6T3B - chain A; structure by X-ray diffraction, 3.01 A resolution.

== Chain A ==
Protein: Phosphatidylinositol 4,5-bisphosphate 3-kinase catalytic subunit gamma isoform
From: Homo sapiens
Notes: EC 2.7.1.153, 2.7.11.1; fragment: amino acids 144-1102
UniProtKB: P48736 (PK3CG_HUMAN); residue numbers follow UniProt; this construct covers 144-1102
Sequence (966 residues; row label = number of the first residue in the row):
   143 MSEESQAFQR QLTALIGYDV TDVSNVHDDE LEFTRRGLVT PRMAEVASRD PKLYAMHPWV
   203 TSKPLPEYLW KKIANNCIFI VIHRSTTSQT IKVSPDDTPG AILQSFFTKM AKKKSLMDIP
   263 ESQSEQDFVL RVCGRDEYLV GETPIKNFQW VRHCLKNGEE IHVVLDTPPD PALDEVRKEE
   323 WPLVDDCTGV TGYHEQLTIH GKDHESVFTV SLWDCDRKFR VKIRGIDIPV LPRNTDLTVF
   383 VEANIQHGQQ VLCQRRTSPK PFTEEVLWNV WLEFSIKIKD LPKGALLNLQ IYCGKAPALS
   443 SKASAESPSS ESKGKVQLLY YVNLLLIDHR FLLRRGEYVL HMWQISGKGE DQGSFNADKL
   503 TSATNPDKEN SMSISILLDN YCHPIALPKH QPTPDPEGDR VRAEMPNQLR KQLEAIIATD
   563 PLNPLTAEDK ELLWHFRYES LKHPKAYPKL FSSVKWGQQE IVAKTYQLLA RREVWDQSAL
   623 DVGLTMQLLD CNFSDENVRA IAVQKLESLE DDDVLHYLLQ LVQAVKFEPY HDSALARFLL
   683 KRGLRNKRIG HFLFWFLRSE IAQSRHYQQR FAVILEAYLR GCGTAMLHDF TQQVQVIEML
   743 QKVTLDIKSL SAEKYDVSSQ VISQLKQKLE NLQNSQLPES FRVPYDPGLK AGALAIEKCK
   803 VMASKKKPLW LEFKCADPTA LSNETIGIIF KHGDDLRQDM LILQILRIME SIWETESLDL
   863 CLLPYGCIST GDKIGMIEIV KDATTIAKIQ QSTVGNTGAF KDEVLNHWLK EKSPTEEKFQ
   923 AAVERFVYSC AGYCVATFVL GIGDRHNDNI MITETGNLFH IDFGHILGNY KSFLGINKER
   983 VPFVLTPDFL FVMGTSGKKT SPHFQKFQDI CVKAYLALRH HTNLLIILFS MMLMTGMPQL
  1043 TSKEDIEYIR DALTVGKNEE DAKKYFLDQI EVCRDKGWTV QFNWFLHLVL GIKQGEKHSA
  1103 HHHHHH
Unresolved in the structure: 143-145, 227, 247-268, 321-351, 373-379, 436-458, 489-496, 532-543, 755-759, 894-902, 968-980, 1000-1001, 1040-1044, 1088-1108
Construct notes: initiating methionine (143); expression tag (1103-1108)
Ligand contacts: M9T (2-[(4-methoxy-2-methyl-phenyl)amino]-7-methyl-9-(4-oxidanylcyclohexyl)purin-8-one): M804, W812, I831, D841, Y867, I879, E880, I881, V882, A885, T887, D950, M953, F961, I963, D964
Swiss-Prot annotation at these positions:
  - region: V803 to K809 (G-loop), G943 to N951 (Catalytic loop), H962 to T988 (Activation loop)
  - binding site (ATP): G829 to L838, L864 to T872, F961 to L969
  - modified residue: T1024 (Phosphothreonine), S1101 (Phosphoserine)
  - natural variant: R1021 (R1021P: In IMD97), N1085 (N1085S: In IMD97)
  - mutagenesis: K833 (K833R: Loss of kinase activity. Loss of autophosphorylation. Reduced inflammatory reactions but no alterations in cardiac contractility), R947 (R947P: Abolishes protein and lipid kinase activity. Does not abolish interaction with GRK2), S1101 (S1101A/Q: Loss of autophosphorylation. No effect on phosphatidylinositol-4,5-bisphosphate 3-kinase activity)

== Overview ==
Bound to chain A: compound M9T. Curated annotation (UniProt) lists 28 ATP-binding residues and 3 mutagenesis
sites.
Chain A is Phosphatidylinositol 4,5-bisphosphate 3-kinase catalytic subunit gamma isoform (Homo sapiens); the
structure, Crystal structure of PI3Kgamma with a dihydropurinone inhibitor (compound 4), was determined by
X-ray diffraction (same publication as 6T2W and 6T3C).
